Entry 7NKL (electron microscopy, 3.67 A resolution); this record covers chains D and d of the 8 polymer chains in the assembly.

# Chain D
Molecule: ATP synthase subunit beta
Organism: Mycolicibacterium smegmatis (strain ATCC 700084 / mc(2)155)
Notes: EC 7.1.2.2
UniProt: A0R200 (ATPB_MYCS2); residue numbers follow UniProt; this construct covers 1-475
Amino-acid sequence (475 residues; numbered 1 to 475; the number before each row is that of its first residue):
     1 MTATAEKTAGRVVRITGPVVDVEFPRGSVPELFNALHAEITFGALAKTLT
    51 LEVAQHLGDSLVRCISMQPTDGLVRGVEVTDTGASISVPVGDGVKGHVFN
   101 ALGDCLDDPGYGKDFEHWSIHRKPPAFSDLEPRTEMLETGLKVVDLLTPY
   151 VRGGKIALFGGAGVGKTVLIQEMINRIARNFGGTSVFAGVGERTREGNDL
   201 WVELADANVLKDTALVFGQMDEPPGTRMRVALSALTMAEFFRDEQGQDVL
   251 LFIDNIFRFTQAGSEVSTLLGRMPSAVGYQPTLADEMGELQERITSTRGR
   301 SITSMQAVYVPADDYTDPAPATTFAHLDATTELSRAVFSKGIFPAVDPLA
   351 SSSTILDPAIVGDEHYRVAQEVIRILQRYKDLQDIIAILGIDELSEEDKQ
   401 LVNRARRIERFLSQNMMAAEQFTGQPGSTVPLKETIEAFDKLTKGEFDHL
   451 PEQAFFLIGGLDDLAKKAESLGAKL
Unresolved in the structure: 1-6, 15-20, 31-56, 63-74, 80-475

# Chain d
Molecule: ATP synthase subunit b-delta
Organism: Mycolicibacterium smegmatis (strain ATCC 700084 / mc(2)155)
UniProt: A0R203 (ATPFD_MYCS2); residue numbers follow UniProt; this construct covers 1-445
Amino-acid sequence (445 residues; row label = number of the first residue in the row):
     1 MSIFIGQLIGFAVIAFIIVKWVVPPVRTLMRNQQEAVRAALAESAEAAKK
    51 LADADAMHAKALADAKAESEKVTEEAKQDSERIAAQLSEQAGSEAERIKA
   101 QGAQQIQLMRQQLIRQLRTGLGAEAVNKAAEIVRAHVADPQAQSATVDRF
   151 LSELEQMAPSSVVIDTAATSRLRAASRQSLAALVEKFDSVAGGLDADGLT
   201 NLADELASVAKLLLSETALNKHLAEPTDDSAPKVRLLERLLSDKVSATTL
   251 DLLRTAVSNRWSTESNLIDAVEHTARLALLKRAEIAGEVDEVEEQLFRFG
   301 RVLDAEPRLSALLSDYTTPAEGRVALLDKALTGRPGVNQTAAALLSQTVG
   351 LLRGERADEAVIDLAELAVSRRGEVVAHVSAAAELSDAQRTRLTEVLSRI
   401 YGRPVSVQLHVDPELLGGLSITVGDEVIDGSIASRLAAAQTGLPD
Unresolved in the structure: 1-110, 162-168, 445

# Interface between chain D and chain d
Residue-residue contacts (5; chain D residue first):
  K7(D) with R308(d)
  R26(D) with P307(d); S310(d); R356(d); D358(d), salt bridge
Interface residues without a listed pair, chain D (5 interface residues in all): R11, P25, S60
Interface residues without a listed pair, chain d (6 interface residues in all): D315

# Summary
5 residues of chain D and 6 residues of chain d are in contact, with 1 salt bridge. The salt-bridged pair is
R26(D)-D358(d).
Here chain D is ATP synthase subunit beta and chain d is ATP synthase subunit b-delta, both from
Mycolicibacterium smegmatis (strain ATCC 700084 / mc(2)155). Entry 7NKL (Mycobacterium smegmatis ATP synthase
b-delta state 2) was determined by electron microscopy (same publication as 7NJK, 7NJL, 7NJM, 7NJN, 7NJO, 7NJP
and 20 further entries).
